PDB entry 5LMT | electron microscopy, 4.15 A resolution (low resolution: residue-level contacts below are approximate; hydrogen-bond / salt-bridge calls are withheld) | chains A and M of the 25 polymer chains in the assembly

[Chain A]
Molecule: 16S ribosomal RNA
Organism: Thermus thermophilus HB8
Sequence (1522 nucleotides; numbered 0 to 1544 plus 21 insertion-coded residues; 44 numbers in that range are skipped by the numbering (no residue carries them; nothing is unmodelled there); the number before each row is that of its first residue; a row labelled like 189A-189L holds insertion residues (189A, then the next letters in order); numbering starts at 0):
     0 UUUGUUGGAGAGUUUGAUCCUGGCUCAGGGUGAACGCUGGCGGCGUGCCU
    50 AAGACAUGCAAGUCGUGCGGGCCG
    76 CGGGGUUUU
    88 ACUCCG
    96 UGGUCAGCGGCGGACGGGUGAGUAACGCGUGGGU
  129A G
   130 ACCUACCCGGAAGAGGGGGACAACCCGGGGAAACUCGGGCUAAUCCCCCA
   180 UGUGGACCCG
189A-189L CCCCUUGGGGUG
   190 UGUCCAAAGGGCUUU
   216 GCCCGCUUCCGGAUGGGCCCGCGUCCCAUCAGCUAGUUGGUGGGGUAAUG
   266 GCCCACCAAGGCGACGACGGGUAGCCGGUCUGAGAGGAUGGCCGGCCACA
   316 GGGGCACUGAGACACGGGCCCCACUCCUACGGGAGGCAGCAGUUAGGAAU
   366 CUUCCGCAAUGGGCGCAAGCCUGACGGAGCGACGCCGCUUGGAGGAAGAA
   416 GCCCUUCGGGGUGUAAACUCCUGA
   441 ACCCGGGACGAAACCCCC
   460 GA
   470 CGAGGGGA
   479 CUGACGGUACCGGGGUAA
   498 UAGCGCCGGCCAACUCCGUGCCAGCAGCCGCGGUAAUACGGAGGGCGCGA
   548 GCGUUACCCGGAUUCACUGGGCGUAAAGGGCGUGUAGGCGGCCUGGGGCG
   598 UCCCAUGUGAAAGACCACGGCUCAACCGUGGGGGAGCGUGGGAUACGCUC
   648 AGGCUAGACGGUGGGAGAGGGUGGUGGAAUUCCCGGAGUAGCGGUGAAAU
   698 GCGCAGAUACCGGGAGGAACGCCGAUGGCGAAGGCAGCCACCUGGUCCAC
   748 CCGUGACGCUGAGGCGCGAAAGCGUGGGGAGCAAACCGGAUUAGAUACCC
   798 GGGUAGUCCACGCCCUAAACGAUGCGCGCUAGGUCUCUGGGUCU
   848 CCUGGGGGCCGAAGCUAACGCGUUAAGCGCGCCGCCUGGGGAGUACGGCC
   898 GCAAGGCUGAAACUCAAAGGAAUUGACGGGGGCCCGCACAAGCGGUGGAG
   948 CAUGUGGUUUAAUUCGAAGCAACGCGAAGAACCUUACCAGGCCUUGACAU
   998 GCUA
 1001A G
  1002 GGAACCCGGGUGAAAGCCUGGGGUGCCCC
1030A-1030D GCGA
  1031 GGGGAGCCCUAGCACAGGUGCUGCAUGGCCGUCGUCAGCUCGUGCCGUGA
  1081 GGUGUUGGGUUAAGUCCCGCAACGAGCGCAACCCCCGCCGUUAGUUGCCA
  1131 GCGGUUCGGCCGGGCACUCUAACGGGACUGCCCGCG
  1168 AAAGCGGGAGGAAGGAGGGGACGACGUCUGGUCAGCAUGGCCCUUACGGC
  1218 CUGGGCGACACACGUGCUACAAUGCCCACUACAAAGCGAUGCCACCCGGC
  1268 AACGGGGAGCUAAUCGCAAAAAGGUGGGCCCAGUUCGGAUUGGGGUCUGC
  1318 AACCCGACCCCAUGAAGCCGGAAUCGCUAGUAAUCGCGGAUCAGCC
 1363A A
  1364 UGCCGCGGUGAAUACGUUCCCGGGCCUUGUACACACCGCCCGUCACGCCA
  1414 UGGGAGCGGGCUCUACCCGAAGUCGCCGG
1442A-1442B GA
  1443 GCCUA
  1452 C
  1456 GGGCAGGCGCCGAGGGUAGGGCCCGUGACUGGGGCGAAGUCGUAACAAGG
  1506 UAGCUGUACCGGAAGGUGCGGCUGGAUCACCUCCUUUCU
Unresolved in the structure: 0-4, 1543-1544
Ion coordination: Mg2+ site 1: U13, C526, G527; Mg2+ site 2 near G21 (its only coordinating residue here); Mg2+ site 3: C48, G115; Mg2+ site 4 near A53 (its only coordinating residue here); Mg2+ site 5: A59, U387; Mg2+ site 6: A109, G331; Mg2+ site 7: A116, G117, G289; Mg2+ site 8 near A119 (its only coordinating residue here); Mg2+ site 9: U252, G266, C267; Mg2+ site 10 near G299 (its only coordinating residue here); Mg2+ site 11 near A315 (its only coordinating residue here); Mg2+ site 12 near G324 (its only coordinating residue here); 32 more Mg2+ sites not listed

[Chain M]
Protein: 30S ribosomal protein S13
Organism: Thermus thermophilus HB8
Reference sequence: P80377 (RS13_THET8); numbering as in UniProt (aligned over 1-126)
Chain sequence (126 residues; each row starts with the number of its first residue):
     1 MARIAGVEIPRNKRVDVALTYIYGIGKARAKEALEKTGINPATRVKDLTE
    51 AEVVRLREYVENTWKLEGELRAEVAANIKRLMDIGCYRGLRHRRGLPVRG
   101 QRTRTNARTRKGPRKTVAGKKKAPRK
Unresolved in the structure: 1, 121-126

[Interface between chain A and chain M]
Contacting residue pairs (91; chain A residue first):
  A946(A) - Arg114(M)
  G947(A) - Arg108(M)
  G947(A) - Thr109(M)
  G947(A) - Arg114(M)
  C948(A) - Asn106(M)
  C948(A) - Ala107(M)
  C948(A) - Arg108(M)
  C948(A) - Thr109(M)
  A949(A) - Gln101(M)
  A949(A) - Arg102(M)
  A949(A) - Asn106(M)
  U950(A) - Arg102(M)
  U950(A) - Thr105(M)
  U950(A) - Asn106(M)
  G951(A) - Arg102(M)
  G951(A) - Thr105(M)
  U952(A) - Arg104(M)
  U952(A) - Thr105(M)
  G953(A) - Arg104(M)
  G954(A) - Arg104(M)
  G1224(A) - Arg104(M)
  A1225(A) - Gln101(M)
  A1225(A) - Arg102(M)
  A1225(A) - Thr103(M)
  A1225(A) - Arg104(M)
  C1226(A) - Arg91(M)
  C1226(A) - Leu96(M)
  C1226(A) - Thr103(M)
  C1226(A) - Arg104(M)
  C1226(A) - Lys111(M)
  A1227(A) - Lys111(M)
  A1227(A) - Lys115(M)
  A1227(A) - Val117(M)
  C1228(A) - Arg104(M)
  C1228(A) - Arg108(M)
  C1228(A) - Lys111(M)
  C1228(A) - Lys115(M)
  C1228(A) - Thr116(M)
  C1228(A) - Val117(M)
  A1229(A) - Arg104(M)
  A1229(A) - Arg114(M)
  G1295(A) - Arg14(M)
  C1296(A) - Arg14(M)
  C1296(A) - Arg44(M)
  C1297(A) - Lys13(M)
  C1297(A) - Arg44(M)
  U1301(A) - Tyr21(M)
  U1302(A) - Lys13(M)
  U1302(A) - Arg14(M)
  U1302(A) - Val17(M)
  A1306(A) - Thr109(M)
  U1307(A) - Gln101(M)
  U1307(A) - Thr109(M)
  U1307(A) - Arg110(M)
  U1308(A) - His92(M)
  U1308(A) - Leu96(M)
  U1308(A) - Pro97(M)
  U1308(A) - Val98(M)
  U1308(A) - Arg99(M)
  U1308(A) - Gln101(M)
  U1308(A) - Arg110(M)
  G1309(A) - Val74(M)
  G1309(A) - Asn77(M)
  G1309(A) - Leu81(M)
  G1309(A) - Arg88(M)
  G1309(A) - His92(M)
  G1309(A) - Arg99(M)
  G1310(A) - Asn77(M)
  G1310(A) - Arg80(M)
  G1310(A) - Arg88(M)
  C1321(A) - Tyr87(M)
  C1322(A) - Tyr87(M)
  C1322(A) - Arg91(M)
  G1323(A) - Arg99(M)
  G1323(A) - Gly100(M)
  C1328(A) - Ala28(M)
  C1328(A) - Arg29(M)
  A1329(A) - Tyr23(M)
  A1329(A) - Gly24(M)
  A1329(A) - Ile25(M)
  A1329(A) - Gly26(M)
  A1329(A) - Lys27(M)
  A1329(A) - Ala28(M)
  A1329(A) - Arg29(M)
  A1329(A) - Leu70(M)
  U1330(A) - Ile22(M)
  U1330(A) - Tyr23(M)
  U1330(A) - Ile25(M)
  U1330(A) - Gly26(M)
  G1331(A) - Tyr23(M)
  A1332(A) - Thr109(M)
Other interface residues (no listed pair), chain A (35 interface residues in all): C1230, C1320
Other interface residues (no listed pair), chain M (48 interface residues in all): Asn12, Thr20, Ile78, Gly112, Pro113, Lys120

[Summary]
The interface between chain A and chain M involves 35 residues on one side and 48 on the other. U13(A),
C526(A) and G527(A) form the Mg2+ site 1. The Mg2+ site 3 is built by C48(A) and G115(A).
Here chain A is 16S ribosomal RNA and chain M is 30S ribosomal protein S13, both from Thermus thermophilus
HB8. Entry 5LMT (Structure of bacterial 30S-IF1-IF3-mRNA-tRNA translation pre-initiation complex(state-3)) was
determined by electron microscopy, deposited together with 5LMN, 5LMO, 5LMP, 5LMQ, 5LMR, 5LMS, 5LMU and 5LMV.
